PDB entry 8Z68 | electron microscopy, 2.64 A resolution | chains A and R of the 5 polymer chains in the assembly

Chain A:
Molecule: Guanine nucleotide-binding protein G(s) subunit alpha isoforms short
Source organism: Homo sapiens
Chain sequence (361 residues; row label = number of the first residue in the row; note: 33 numbers in that range are skipped by the numbering (no residue carries them; nothing is unmodelled there)):
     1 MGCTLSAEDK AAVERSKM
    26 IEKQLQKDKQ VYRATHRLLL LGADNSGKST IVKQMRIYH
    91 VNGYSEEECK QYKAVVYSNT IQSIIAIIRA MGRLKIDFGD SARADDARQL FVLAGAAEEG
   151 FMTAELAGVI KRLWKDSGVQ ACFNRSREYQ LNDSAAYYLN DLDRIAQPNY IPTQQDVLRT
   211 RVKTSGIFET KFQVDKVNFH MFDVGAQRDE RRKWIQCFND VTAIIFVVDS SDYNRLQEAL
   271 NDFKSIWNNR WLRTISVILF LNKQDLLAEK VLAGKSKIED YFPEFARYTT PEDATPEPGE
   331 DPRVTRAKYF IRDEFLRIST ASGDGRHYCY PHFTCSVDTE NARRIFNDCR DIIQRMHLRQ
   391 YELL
Disordered / not traced: 1-3, 91-211

Chain R:
Molecule: Ovarian cancer G-protein coupled receptor 1
Source organism: Homo sapiens
Reference sequence: Q15743 (OGR1_HUMAN); numbering as in UniProt (aligned over 1-319)
Chain sequence (319 residues; each row starts with the number of its first residue):
     1 MGNITADNSS MSCTIDHTIH QTLAPVVYVT VLVVGFPANC LSLYFGYLQI KARNELGVYL
    61 CNLTVADLFY ICSLPFWLQY VLQHDNWSHG DLSCQVCGIL LYENIYISVG FLCCISVDRY
   121 LAVAHPFRFH QFRTLKAAVG VSVVIWAKEL LTSIYFLMHE EVIEDENQHR VCFEHYPIQA
   181 WQRAINYYRF LVGFLFPICL LLASYQGILR AVRRSHGTQK SRKDQIQRLV LSTVVIFLAC
   241 FLPYHVLLLV RSVWEASCDF AKGVFNAYHF SLLLTSFNCV ADPVLYCFVS ETTHRDLARL
   301 RGACLAFLTC SRTGRAREA
Disordered / not traced: 1-12, 298-319
Disulfide bonds: Cys-13/Cys-258, Cys-94/Cys-172
UniProt features mapped onto this chain:
  - region: Glu-161 to Tyr-176 (Extracellular loop 2 (ECL2))
  - site: His-17 (Proton sensing), His-20 (Proton sensing), His-84 (Proton sensing), Glu-149 (Required for activation), His-169 (Proton sensing), His-269 (Proton sensing)
  - glycosylation (N-linked (GlcNAc...) asparagine): Asn-3, Asn-8
  - natural variant: Asn-39 (N39S: Found in a renal cell carcinoma case), Ile-50 (I50N: In AI2A6; uncertain significance), Leu-74 (L74P: In AI2A6; uncertain significance)
  - mutagenesis: His-17 (H17F: Decreased but not abolished proton-induced G-protein coupled receptor signaling. Failed to stimulate IP formation at pH 6.8, activity is restored at more acid pH ...), His-20 (H20A: Decreased but not abolished proton-induced G-protein coupled receptor signaling. Abolished response to shear stress ...), Asp-67 (D67N: Impaired ability to sense protons), His-84 (H84F: Decreased but not abolished proton-induced G-protein coupled receptor signaling. Failed to stimulate IP formation at pH 6.8, activity is restored at more acid pH ...), His-89 (H89F: No effect on pH-sensing activity), Tyr-102 (Y102A: Abolished proton-induced G-protein coupled receptor signaling), Asp-118 (D118A: Increased proton-induced G-protein coupled receptor signaling), Phe-127 (F127A: Abolished proton-induced G-protein coupled receptor signaling), Glu-149 (E149Q: Mimics the protonation state; more easily activated by protons), His-159 (H159F: No effect on pH-sensing activity), His-169 (H169F: Decreased but not abolished proton-induced G-protein coupled receptor signaling. Failed to stimulate IP formation at pH 6.8, activity is restored at more acid pH ...), Glu-174 (E174A: Abolished proton-induced G-protein coupled receptor signaling), 6 further mutagenesis entries in UniProt

Chain A / chain R interface:
Residue-residue contacts (47):
  Arg-38(A) / His-130(R)  hydrogen bond (side chain-backbone)
  Arg-38(A) / Arg-133(R)  hydrogen bond (side chain-backbone)
  Arg-38(A) / Thr-134(R)
  His-41(A) / Phe-127(R)
  Val-227(A) / Phe-127(R)  hydrophobic
  Tyr-358(A) / His-216(R)  hydrogen bond (side chain-backbone)
  Tyr-358(A) / Gly-217(R)
  Tyr-360(A) / His-216(R)
  Tyr-360(A) / Gly-217(R)
  Phe-376(A) / Phe-127(R)  hydrophobic
  Cys-379(A) / Phe-127(R)
  Arg-380(A) / Ala-124(R)  hydrogen bond (side chain-backbone)
  Arg-380(A) / Pro-126(R)
  Arg-380(A) / Phe-127(R)
  Asp-381(A) / Ser-215(R)
  Asp-381(A) / His-216(R)  salt bridge
  Asp-381(A) / Gly-217(R)  hydrogen bond (side chain-backbone)
  Ile-383(A) / Pro-126(R)  hydrophobic
  Gln-384(A) / Val-123(R)
  Gln-384(A) / Pro-126(R)
  Gln-384(A) / Ala-211(R)  hydrogen bond (side chain-backbone)
  Arg-385(A) / Gly-217(R)
  Arg-385(A) / Thr-218(R)
  His-387(A) / Ala-122(R)  hydrogen bond (side chain-backbone)
  His-387(A) / Arg-133(R)
  Leu-388(A) / Ile-226(R)  hydrophobic
  Arg-389(A) / Arg-222(R)
  Arg-389(A) / Thr-292(R)
  Gln-390(A) / Gln-49(R)
  Gln-390(A) / Asn-54(R)  hydrogen bond
  Tyr-391(A) / Leu-56(R)
  Tyr-391(A) / Asp-118(R)
  Tyr-391(A) / Arg-119(R)  hydrogen bond (backbone-side chain)
  Tyr-391(A) / Ala-122(R)  hydrophobic
  Tyr-391(A) / Arg-133(R)  hydrogen bond
  Glu-392(A) / Leu-56(R)
  Glu-392(A) / Leu-60(R)
  Glu-392(A) / Arg-119(R)  hydrogen bond (backbone-side chain)
  Glu-392(A) / Tyr-286(R)
  Glu-392(A) / Ser-290(R)
  Leu-393(A) / Arg-119(R)
  Leu-393(A) / Ile-226(R)
  Leu-393(A) / Leu-229(R)
  Leu-393(A) / Val-230(R)  hydrophobic
  Leu-394(A) / Gln-225(R)
  Leu-394(A) / Ile-226(R)  hydrophobic
  Leu-394(A) / Glu-291(R)  hydrogen bond (backbone-backbone)
Interface residues without a listed pair, chain A (23 interface residues in all): Ala-39, Phe-229, Asn-377
Interface residues without a listed pair, chain R (31 interface residues in all): His-125, Ile-208, Val-212

Overview:
23 residues of chain A face 31 of chain R across their interface; the contacts include 12 hydrogen bonds and 1
salt bridge. Polar contacts include Asp-381(A)/His-216(R), Arg-38(A)/His-130(R) and Arg-38(A)/Arg-133(R).
UniProt lists 18 mutagenesis sites on chain R.
Here chain A is Guanine nucleotide-binding protein G(s) subunit alpha isoforms short and chain R is Ovarian
cancer G-protein coupled receptor 1, both from Homo sapiens. Entry 8Z68 (Cryo-EM structure of the hGPR68-Gs
complex in pH6.8) was determined by electron microscopy.
